PDB entry 5LQ3 | X-ray diffraction, 3.55 A resolution | chains B and C of the 3 polymer chains in the assembly

== Chain B (and C) ==
Molecule: CmeB
Source organism: Campylobacter jejuni
Notes: chain C of this document is another copy of the same molecule, construct and numbering; everything in this record applies to it too
UniProt: Q8RTE4 (Q8RTE4_CAMJU); residues 1-1035 here = UniProt positions 1-1035
Amino-acid sequence (1035 residues; row label = number of the first residue in the row):
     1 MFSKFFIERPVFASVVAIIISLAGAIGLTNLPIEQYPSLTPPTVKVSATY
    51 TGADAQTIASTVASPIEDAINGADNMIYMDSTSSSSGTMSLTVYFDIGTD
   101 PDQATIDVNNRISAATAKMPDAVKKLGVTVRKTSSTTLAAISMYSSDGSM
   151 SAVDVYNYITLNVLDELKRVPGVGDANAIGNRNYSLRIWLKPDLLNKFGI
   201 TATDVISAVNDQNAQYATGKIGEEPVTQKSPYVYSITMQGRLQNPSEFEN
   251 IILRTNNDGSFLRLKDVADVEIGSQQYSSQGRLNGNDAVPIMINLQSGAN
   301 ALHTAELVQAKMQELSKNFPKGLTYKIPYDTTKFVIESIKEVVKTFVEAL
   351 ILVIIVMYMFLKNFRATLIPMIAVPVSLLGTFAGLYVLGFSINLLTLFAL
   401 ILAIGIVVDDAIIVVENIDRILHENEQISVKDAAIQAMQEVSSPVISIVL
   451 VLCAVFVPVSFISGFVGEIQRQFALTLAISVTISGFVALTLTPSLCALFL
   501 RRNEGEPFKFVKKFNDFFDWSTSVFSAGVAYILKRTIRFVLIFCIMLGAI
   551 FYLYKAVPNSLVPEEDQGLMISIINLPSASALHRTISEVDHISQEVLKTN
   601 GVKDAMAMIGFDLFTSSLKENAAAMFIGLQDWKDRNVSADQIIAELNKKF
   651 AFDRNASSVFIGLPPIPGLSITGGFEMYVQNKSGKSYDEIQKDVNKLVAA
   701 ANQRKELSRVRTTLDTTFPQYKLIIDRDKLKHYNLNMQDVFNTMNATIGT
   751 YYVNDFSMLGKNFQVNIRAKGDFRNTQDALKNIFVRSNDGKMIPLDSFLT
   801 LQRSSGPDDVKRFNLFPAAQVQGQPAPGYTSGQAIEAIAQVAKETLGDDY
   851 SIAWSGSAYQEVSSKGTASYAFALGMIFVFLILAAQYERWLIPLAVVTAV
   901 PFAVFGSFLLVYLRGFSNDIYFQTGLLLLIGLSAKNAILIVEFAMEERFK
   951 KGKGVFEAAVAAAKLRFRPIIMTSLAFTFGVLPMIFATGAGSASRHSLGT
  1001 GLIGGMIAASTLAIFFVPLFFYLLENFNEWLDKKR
Unresolved in the structure: 1034-1035 (chain C: fully traced)
What the authors report for this chain:
  - mutagenesis - C453S/C496S/C544S, C453S/C496S/C544S/K781C: unchanged growth

== Chain B / chain C interface ==
Residue-residue contacts (121):
  Arg9(B) with Glu888(C)
  Pro10(B) with Glu888(C)
  Val11(B) with Ala884(C); Glu888(C), hydrogen bond (backbone-side chain); Arg889(C); Trp890(C)
  Phe12(B) with Ala885(C); Glu888(C), hydrogen bond (backbone-side chain)
  Ser14(B) with Trp890(C)
  Val15(B) with Leu881(C); Ala885(C), hydrophobic; Trp890(C), hydrophobic
  Ile18(B) with Leu881(C), hydrophobic
  Ile19(B) with Phe878(C), hydrophobic
  Leu22(B) with Phe878(C), hydrophobic
  Thr105(B) with Asn110(C)
  Ile106(B) with Ile106(C), hydrophobic; Asn110(C)
  Asn109(B) with Asn110(C), hydrogen bond; Ser113(C)
  Lys124(B) with Ala117(C); Lys124(C), hydrogen bond (backbone-side chain)
  Lys125(B) with Ala117(C); Asp121(C)
  Leu126(B) with Ala117(C)
  Gly127(B) with Ala117(C)
  Thr129(B) with Ala114(C)
  Asp165(B) with Asp68(C); Asn71(C), hydrogen bond (backbone-side chain)
  Lys168(B) with Asp68(C); Asn71(C), hydrogen bond (side chain-backbone); Gly72(C)
  Arg169(B) with Asn71(C); Phe816(C)
  Asp175(B) with Arg111(C), salt bridge
  Asn210(B) with Gln738(C)
  Asp211(B) with Asn736(C); Met737(C), hydrogen bond (side chain-backbone); Gln738(C), hydrogen bond (side chain-backbone)
  Gln212(B) with Arg727(C), hydrogen bond (backbone-side chain); Met737(C)
  Ala214(B) with Gln738(C)
  Gln215(B) with Tyr50(C), hydrogen bond; Ala122(C)
  Tyr216(B) with Gly52(C); Thr57(C); Phe741(C); Asn745(C)
  Ala217(B) with Gly52(C), hydrogen bond (backbone-backbone); Phe741(C), hydrophobic; Met744(C), hydrophobic; Asn745(C)
  Thr218(B) with Gly52(C), hydrogen bond (side chain-backbone); Ala53(C); Asp54(C); Asn745(C); Ile748(C); Gly749(C)
  Gly219(B) with Ile748(C); Gly749(C)
  Lys220(B) with Glu620(C), salt bridge; Ile748(C), hydrogen bond (backbone-backbone); Arg768(C); Asp808(C), salt bridge
  Ile221(B) with Ile748(C), hydrophobic; Thr776(C)
  Glu223(B) with Leu618(C); Glu620(C); Arg768(C), salt bridge
  Glu224(B) with Arg187(C), salt bridge; Trp189(C); Arg768(C), salt bridge
  Pro225(B) with Gln275(C); Gln276(C); Tyr277(C), hydrophobic; Ser278(C)
  Val226(B) with Tyr277(C), hydrophobic
  Thr227(B) with Gly771(C); Asp772(C)
  Gln228(B) with Asp772(C)
  Ser230(B) with Ala581(C); His583(C), hydrogen bond (backbone-side chain)
  Pro231(B) with Ala581(C); Arg584(C)
  Tyr232(B) with Ala579(C); Ala581(C)
  Val233(B) with Ala579(C), hydrogen bond (backbone-backbone); Ser580(C); Ala581(C), hydrophobic; Glu620(C)
  Tyr234(B) with Tyr721(C); Arg774(C); Asn775(C); Thr776(C)
  Ser235(B) with Pro719(C), hydrogen bond (side chain-backbone); Gln720(C); Tyr721(C), hydrogen bond (backbone-backbone)
  Ile236(B) with Tyr721(C); Met744(C), hydrophobic; Ile748(C), hydrophobic; Thr776(C)
  Thr237(B) with Tyr721(C), hydrogen bond (backbone-backbone); Lys722(C); Leu723(C), hydrogen bond (backbone-backbone)
  Met238(B) with Leu723(C), hydrophobic; Phe741(C), hydrophobic; Leu799(C), hydrophobic
  Gly240(B) with Phe741(C)
  Leu242(B) with Arg727(C)
  Ile252(B) with Arg727(C); Asp728(C); Lys731(C)
  Thr255(B) with Lys731(C)
  Gly259(B) with His732(C), hydrogen bond (backbone-side chain)
  Phe261(B) with Asp728(C); His732(C)
  Arg263(B) with Asp728(C), salt bridge
  Gln296(B) with Asp74(C)
  Gly760(B) with Ser60(C)
  Lys761(B) with Asp68(C), salt bridge
  Asn762(B) with Thr61(C)
Also at the interface, not in a pair above, chain B (63 interface residues in all): Val128, Glu166, Gly174, Lys229, Ser757
Also at the interface, not in a pair above, chain C (72 interface residues in all): Ala69, Ser85, Pro120, Lys682, Ile725, Leu815

== Overview ==
Chain B and chain C form an interface of 63 and 72 residues respectively, with 20 hydrogen bonds and 8 salt
bridges. Polar pairs include Asp175(B)-Arg111(C), Lys220(B)-Glu620(C) and Lys220(B)-Asp808(C). The paper
reports that C453S/C496S/C544S and C453S/C496S/C544S/K781C of chain B leave growth unchanged.
Chain B and chain C are both CmeB (Campylobacter jejuni); the structure, Structures and transport dynamics of
the Campylobacter jejuni multidrug efflux pump CmeB, was determined by X-ray diffraction, deposited together
with 5T0O.
